PDB entry 6WUT | electron microscopy, 3.00 A resolution | chains A and B of the 3 polymer chains in the assembly

== Chain A ==
Protein: Sam35
Source organism: Thermothelomyces thermophilus
UniProt: G2QAT9 (G2QAT9_MYCTT); numbering as in UniProt (aligned over 1-333)
Chain sequence (333 residues; row label = number of the first residue in the row):
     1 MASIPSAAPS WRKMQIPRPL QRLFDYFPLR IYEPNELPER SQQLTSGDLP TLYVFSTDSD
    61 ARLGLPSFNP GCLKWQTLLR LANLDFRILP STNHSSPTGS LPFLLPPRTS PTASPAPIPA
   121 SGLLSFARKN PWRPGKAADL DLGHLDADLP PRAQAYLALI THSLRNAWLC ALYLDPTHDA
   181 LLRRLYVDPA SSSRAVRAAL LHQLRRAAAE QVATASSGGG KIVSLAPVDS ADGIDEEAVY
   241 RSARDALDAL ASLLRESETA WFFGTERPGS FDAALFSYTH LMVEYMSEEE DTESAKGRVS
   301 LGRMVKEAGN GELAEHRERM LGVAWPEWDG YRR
Disordered / not traced: 1-25, 129-138, 290-291

== Chain B ==
Protein: Bac_surface_Ag domain-containing protein
Source organism: Thermothelomyces thermophilus
UniProt: G2QFF9 (G2QFF9_MYCTT); residue numbers follow UniProt; this construct covers 1-512
Chain sequence (512 residues; numbered 1 to 512; the number before each row is that of its first residue):
     1 MASSLGFGGS NAVDKVNATT TPGTVATPNS GPTKMLDEHI LTPASISTLE VHGATNTRRS
    61 LLDQIFKPVL EDTAAAGTTL GQVLDRVGAA TKKLARFDIF KEEGFGVFLS EAAPPQSAPP
   121 TDRTDLDISI RVKEKSRLVF SAGTDFGNAE GSAYTNAVVR NIFGGAETLT VNASTGTRTR
   181 SAYNATFSTP INGNPDLRLS VEALRSATQK PWASHEEHLT GANLRLAWLT EKGDTHALAY
   241 SSVWRQLTGL APTASPTVRA DAGDSLKSSL THTFTRDRRD NPMLPQSGYL FRSVSELAGW
   301 GPLNGDVSFA KTEVEASGAL PVAIPGLAGK SGVSVGGGLR LGVLYPLPLG YSLTGAAQPS
   361 RINDRFQLGG PNDVRGFKIG GLGPHDGVDA VGGDVFAAGS VNALLPLPRT GPDSPLRLQL
   421 YANAGRLVAL NSKGTDKEGK EGLAMDSAAV FKGVKSAVGK LTNGIPSLAA GVGLVYAHPV
   481 ARFELNFSLP LVLRRGEEGR KGLQVGVGIS FL
Disordered / not traced: 1-46, 74-77, 112-126, 325-328

== How chain A and chain B interact ==
Residue-residue contacts (73; chain A residue first):
  Y26(A) - K501(B)
  F27(A) - L489(B)  hydrophobic
  F27(A) - P490(B)
  F27(A) - L491(B)  hydrophobic
  P28(A) - P490(B)
  P28(A) - L491(B)
  L29(A) - L491(B)  hydrogen bond (backbone-backbone)
  R30(A) - L491(B)  hydrogen bond (backbone-backbone)
  R30(A) - V492(B)
  R30(A) - L493(B)  hydrogen bond (backbone-backbone)
  I31(A) - L493(B)
  I31(A) - R494(B)
  I31(A) - R495(B)
  Y32(A) - I465(B)
  Y32(A) - L493(B)  hydrogen bond (backbone-backbone)
  Y32(A) - R494(B)
  Y32(A) - R495(B)  hydrogen bond (backbone-backbone)
  E33(A) - R494(B)
  P34(A) - R495(B)
  N35(A) - G383(B)  hydrogen bond (side chain-backbone)
  N35(A) - R494(B)
  N35(A) - E497(B)  hydrogen bond
  E36(A) - P384(B)
  E36(A) - A429(B)
  E36(A) - N431(B)  hydrogen bond
  E36(A) - K433(B)  salt bridge
  L37(A) - D386(B)
  L37(A) - A429(B)
  P38(A) - R365(B)
  P38(A) - G392(B)
  P38(A) - A429(B)  hydrophobic
  P38(A) - L430(B)
  E39(A) - L430(B)  hydrogen bond (backbone-backbone)
  E39(A) - N431(B)
  E39(A) - S432(B)  hydrogen bond (side chain-backbone)
  E39(A) - M445(B)
  R40(A) - A260(B)  hydrogen bond (side chain-backbone)
  R40(A) - S360(B)
  R40(A) - R361(B)
  R40(A) - L443(B)
  S41(A) - T257(B)
  Q42(A) - N431(B)
  Q43(A) - G442(B)
  Q43(A) - L443(B)
  L44(A) - A260(B)  hydrophobic
  T45(A) - P256(B)
  R62(A) - K440(B)
  R62(A) - E441(B)
  T92(A) - A262(B)  hydrogen bond (side chain-backbone)
  H94(A) - Q246(B)
  H94(A) - L247(B)
  H94(A) - T248(B)
  H94(A) - L250(B)
  H94(A) - A262(B)
  S95(A) - R259(B)  hydrogen bond (backbone-side chain)
  S96(A) - R259(B)
  P97(A) - R259(B)
  L105(A) - P256(B)  hydrophobic
  R108(A) - P256(B)
  R108(A) - T257(B)
  R108(A) - D386(B)  salt bridge
  T112(A) - H385(B)
  T112(A) - D386(B)
  T112(A) - G387(B)  hydrogen bond (backbone-backbone)
  S114(A) - P256(B)
  P117(A) - R259(B)
  A190(A) - D264(B)
  S192(A) - G305(B)  hydrogen bond (side chain-backbone)
  S193(A) - L266(B)
  V196(A) - W244(B)
  V196(A) - L266(B)  hydrophobic
  A199(A) - W244(B)  hydrophobic
  L200(A) - D264(B)
Interface residues without a listed pair, chain A (39 interface residues in all): F103, A113
Interface residues without a listed pair, chain B (52 interface residues in all): D261, G263, S265, P359, L382, V391, R426, L427, V428, G464
From the paper, about this interface:
  - pairs named by the authors: N35(A)-G383(B)
  - interface residues, chain A: T92(A), S95(A), T112(A)

== In short ==
39 residues of chain A face 52 of chain B across their interface; the contacts include 15 hydrogen bonds and 2
salt bridges. Among the polar pairs are E36(A)-K433(B), R108(A)-D386(B) and N35(A)-G383(B). The paper
describes a contact between N35(A) and G383(B). From the paper: interface residues T92(A), S95(A) and T112(A).
Chain A is Sam35 and chain B is Bac_surface_Ag domain-containing protein, both from Thermothelomyces
thermophilus; the structure, Mitochondrial SAM complex - high resolution monomer in detergent, was determined
by electron microscopy (same publication as 6WUH, 6WUJ, 6WUL, 6WUM and 6WUN).
